7WUJ - chains B and N of the 6 polymer chains in the assembly; structure by electron microscopy, 3.30 A resolution.

Chain B:
Name: Guanine nucleotide-binding protein G(I)/G(S)/G(T) subunit beta-1
Organism: Homo sapiens
UniProtKB: P62873 (GBB1_HUMAN); numbering as in UniProt (aligned over 2-340)
Chain sequence (358 residues; numbered -17 to 340; the number before each row is that of its first residue; numbers below 1 keep their minus sign (Met-17 is residue -17)):
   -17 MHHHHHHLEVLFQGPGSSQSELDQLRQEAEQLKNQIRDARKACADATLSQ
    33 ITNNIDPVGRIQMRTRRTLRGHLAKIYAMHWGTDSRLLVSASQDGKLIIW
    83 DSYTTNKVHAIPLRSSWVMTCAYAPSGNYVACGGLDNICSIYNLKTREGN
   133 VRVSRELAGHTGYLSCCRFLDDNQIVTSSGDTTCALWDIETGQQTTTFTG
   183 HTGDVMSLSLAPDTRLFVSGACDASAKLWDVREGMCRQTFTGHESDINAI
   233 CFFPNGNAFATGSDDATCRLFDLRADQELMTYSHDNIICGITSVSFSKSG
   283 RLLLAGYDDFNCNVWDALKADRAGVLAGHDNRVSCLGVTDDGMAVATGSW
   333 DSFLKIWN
Unresolved in the structure: -17 to 6
Differences from the reference sequence: expression tag (-17 to 1)
UniProt features mapped onto this chain:
  - modified residue: Ser2 (N-acetylserine), His266 (Phosphohistidine)
  - natural variant: Leu30 (L30F: In MRD42; uncertain significance), Arg52 (R52G: In MRD42), Gly64 (G64V: In MRD42), Asp76 (D76E: In MRD42; D76G: In MRD42), Gly77 (G77S: In MRD42), Lys78 (K78R: In MRD42), Ile80 (I80N: In MRD42; I80T: In MRD42), His91 (H91R: In MRD42; uncertain significance), Ala92 (A92T: In MRD42), Pro94 (P94S: In MRD42), Leu95 (L95P: In MRD42), Arg96 (R96L: In MRD42), 5 further natural variant entries in UniProt

Chain N:
Name: Nanobody-35
Organism: Lama glama
Notes: antibody fragment or engineered binder
Chain sequence (128 residues; row label = number of the first residue in the row):
     1 QVQLQESGGGLVQPGGSLRLSCAASGFTFSNYKMNWVRQAPGKGLEWVSD
    51 ISQSGASISYTGSVKGRFTISRDNAKNTLYLQMNSLKPEDTAVYYCARCP
   101 APFTRDCFDVTSTTYAYRGQGTQVTVSS
Unresolved in the structure: 8-12, 41-48, 62-63, 109-113, 118-128
Disulfides: Cys22-Cys96, Cys99-Cys107

How chain B and chain N interact:
Contacting residue pairs (13; chain B residue first):
  Glu12(B) - Gln3(N)
  Glu12(B) - Gln5(N)  hydrogen bond
  Thr223(B) - Gln1(N)
  Gly224(B) - Gln1(N)
  Glu226(B) - Val2(N)
  Glu226(B) - Phe27(N)
  Glu226(B) - Tyr32(N)
  Glu226(B) - Arg98(N)  hydrogen bond (backbone-side chain)
  Ser227(B) - Tyr32(N)
  Ser227(B) - Pro100(N)
  Asp246(B) - Pro102(N)
  Asp247(B) - Tyr32(N)
  Asp247(B) - Pro102(N)
Also at the interface, not in a pair above, chain B (12 interface residues in all): Arg19, Thr184, Ala206, His225, Ile270
Also at the interface, not in a pair above, chain N (11 interface residues in all): Phe103, Ala116

Summary:
12 residues of chain B and 11 residues of chain N are in contact, with 2 hydrogen bonds. Polar contacts
include Glu12(B)-Gln5(N) and Glu226(B)-Arg98(N).
Here chain B is Guanine nucleotide-binding protein G(I)/G(S)/G(T) subunit beta-1 (Homo sapiens) and chain N is
Nanobody-35 (Lama glama). Entry 7WUJ (Tethered peptide activation mechanism of adhesion GPCRs ADGRG2 and
ADGRG4) was determined by electron microscopy together with 7WUI and 7WUQ from the same study.
